Entry 7CUU (X-ray diffraction, 1.68 A resolution); this record covers chains A and B.

# Chain A (and B)
Molecule: 3C protein
Organism: Severe acute respiratory syndrome coronavirus 2
Notes: EC 3.4.22.69; chain B of this document is another copy of the same molecule, construct and numbering; everything in this record applies to it too
UniProt: P0DTD1 (R1AB_SARS2); residues 1-306 here correspond to UniProt positions 3264-3569 (UniProt number = residue number + 3263)
Amino-acid sequence (306 residues; each row starts with the number of its first residue):
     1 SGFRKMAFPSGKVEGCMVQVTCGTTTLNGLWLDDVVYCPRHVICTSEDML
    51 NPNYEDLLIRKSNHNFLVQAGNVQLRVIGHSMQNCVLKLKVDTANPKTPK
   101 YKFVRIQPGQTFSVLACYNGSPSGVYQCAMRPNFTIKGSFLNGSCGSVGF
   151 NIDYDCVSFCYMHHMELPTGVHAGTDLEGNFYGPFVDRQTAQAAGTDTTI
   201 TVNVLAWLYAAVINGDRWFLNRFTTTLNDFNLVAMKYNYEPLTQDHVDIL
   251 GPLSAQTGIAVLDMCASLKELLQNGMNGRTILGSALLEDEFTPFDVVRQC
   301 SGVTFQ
UniProt features mapped onto this chain:
  - active site: His41 (For 3CL-PRO activity), Cys145 (Nucleophile)
  - site: Gln306 (Cleavage)
  - cross-link (Glycyl lysine isopeptide (Lys-Gly)): Lys5 (interchain with G-Cter in ubiquitin), Lys90 (interchain with G-Cter in ubiquitin)
Covalent attachments: compound ALD linked to Cys145
Residues lining bound ligands: ALD (N-[(benzyloxy)carbonyl]-L-leucyl-N-[(2S)-1-hydroxy-4-methylpentan-2-yl]-L-leucinamide): His41, Met49, Tyr54, Phe140, Leu141, Asn142, Gly143, Ser144, His163, His164, Met165, Glu166, Leu167, Pro168, Asp187, Arg188, Gln189, Thr190, Ala191, Gln192

# Chain A / chain B interface
Residue-residue contacts - 87 pairs, chain A then chain B:
  Ser1(A) - Gly138(B)
  Ser1(A) - Ser139(B)
  Ser1(A) - Phe140(B)  hydrogen bond (backbone-backbone)
  Ser1(A) - Glu166(B)  hydrogen bond
  Ser1(A) - Gly170(B)
  Ser1(A) - His172(B)  hydrogen bond (backbone-side chain)
  Gly2(A) - Gly138(B)
  Gly2(A) - Ser139(B)  hydrogen bond (backbone-side chain)
  Phe3(A) - Gly138(B)
  Arg4(A) - Lys5(B)
  Arg4(A) - Gln127(B)  hydrogen bond (side chain-backbone)
  Arg4(A) - Lys137(B)  hydrogen bond (side chain-backbone)
  Arg4(A) - Glu290(B)  salt bridge
  Lys5(A) - Arg4(B)
  Met6(A) - Gly124(B)
  Met6(A) - Val125(B)
  Met6(A) - Tyr126(B)  hydrophobic
  Ala7(A) - Gly124(B)
  Ala7(A) - Val125(B)  hydrogen bond (backbone-backbone)
  Phe8(A) - Val125(B)
  Pro9(A) - Ser10(B)
  Pro9(A) - Glu14(B)
  Pro9(A) - Pro122(B)  hydrophobic
  Pro9(A) - Ser123(B)
  Pro9(A) - Gly124(B)
  Ser10(A) - Pro9(B)
  Ser10(A) - Ser10(B)  hydrogen bond (side chain-backbone)
  Ser10(A) - Glu14(B)  hydrogen bond (backbone-side chain)
  Gly11(A) - Gly11(B)
  Gly11(A) - Glu14(B)  hydrogen bond (backbone-side chain)
  Glu14(A) - Pro9(B)
  Glu14(A) - Ser10(B)  hydrogen bond (side chain-backbone)
  Glu14(A) - Gly11(B)  hydrogen bond (side chain-backbone)
  Tyr118(A) - Gly302(B)
  Tyr118(A) - Thr304(B)
  Ser121(A) - Thr304(B)
  Ser121(A) - Gln306(B)  hydrogen bond (side chain-backbone)
  Pro122(A) - Pro9(B)  hydrophobic
  Pro122(A) - Phe305(B)  hydrogen bond (backbone-backbone)
  Ser123(A) - Pro9(B)
  Ser123(A) - Val303(B)
  Ser123(A) - Thr304(B)
  Ser123(A) - Phe305(B)
  Gly124(A) - Met6(B)
  Gly124(A) - Ala7(B)
  Val125(A) - Met6(B)
  Val125(A) - Ala7(B)  hydrogen bond (backbone-backbone)
  Val125(A) - Phe8(B)
  Val125(A) - Val125(B)  hydrophobic
  Tyr126(A) - Lys5(B)
  Tyr126(A) - Met6(B)  hydrophobic
  Gln127(A) - Arg4(B)
  Lys137(A) - Arg4(B)  hydrogen bond (backbone-side chain)
  Gly138(A) - Ser1(B)
  Gly138(A) - Gly2(B)
  Ser139(A) - Ser1(B)
  Ser139(A) - Gly2(B)  hydrogen bond (side chain-backbone)
  Ser139(A) - Met6(B)
  Ser139(A) - Gln299(B)  hydrogen bond
  Phe140(A) - Ser1(B)  hydrogen bond (backbone-backbone)
  Leu141(A) - Gln299(B)
  Leu141(A) - Cys300(B)
  Leu141(A) - Ser301(B)
  Leu141(A) - Gly302(B)
  Glu166(A) - Ser1(B)  hydrogen bond (side chain-backbone)
  Gly170(A) - Ser1(B)
  His172(A) - Ser1(B)  hydrogen bond (side chain-backbone)
  Gly283(A) - Leu286(B)
  Ser284(A) - Leu286(B)
  Ala285(A) - Ala285(B)  hydrophobic
  Ala285(A) - Leu286(B)  hydrophobic
  Leu286(A) - Gly283(B)
  Leu286(A) - Ala285(B)  hydrophobic
  Glu290(A) - Arg4(B)  salt bridge
  Gln299(A) - Ser139(B)  hydrogen bond
  Gln299(A) - Leu141(B)
  Cys300(A) - Leu141(B)
  Ser301(A) - Leu141(B)
  Gly302(A) - Tyr118(B)
  Gly302(A) - Leu141(B)
  Val303(A) - Ser123(B)  hydrogen bond (backbone-side chain)
  Thr304(A) - Tyr118(B)
  Thr304(A) - Ser121(B)
  Thr304(A) - Pro122(B)
  Phe305(A) - Pro122(B)  hydrogen bond (backbone-backbone)
  Phe305(A) - Ser123(B)
  Gln306(A) - Ser121(B)
Also at the interface, not in a pair above, chain A (44 interface residues in all): Leu115, Cys128, Thr280
Also at the interface, not in a pair above, chain B (46 interface residues in all): Phe3, Lys12, Leu115, Ala116, Cys128, Thr280, Ser284

# In short
Chain A and chain B form an interface of 44 and 46 residues respectively, with 24 hydrogen bonds and 2 salt
bridges. Polar contacts include Arg4(A)-Glu290(B), Ser1(A)-Glu166(B) and Ser1(A)-His172(B). Covalently linked
compound ALD: at Cys145(A).
Both chains are 3C protein (Severe acute respiratory syndrome coronavirus 2). Entry 7CUU (Crystal structure of
the SARS-CoV-2 (COVID-19) main protease in complex with MG132) was determined by X-ray diffraction, deposited
together with 7CUT.
